Entry 5W1T (X-ray diffraction, 4.50 A resolution (low resolution: residue-level contacts below are approximate; hydrogen-bond / salt-bridge calls are withheld)); this record covers chains A and F of the 7 polymer chains in the assembly.

# Chain A
Molecule: DNA-directed RNA polymerase subunit alpha
From: Escherichia coli (strain K12)
Notes: EC 2.7.7.6
UniProt: P0A7Z4 (RPOA_ECOLI); numbering as in UniProt (aligned over 1-329)
Sequence (329 residues; each row starts with the number of its first residue):
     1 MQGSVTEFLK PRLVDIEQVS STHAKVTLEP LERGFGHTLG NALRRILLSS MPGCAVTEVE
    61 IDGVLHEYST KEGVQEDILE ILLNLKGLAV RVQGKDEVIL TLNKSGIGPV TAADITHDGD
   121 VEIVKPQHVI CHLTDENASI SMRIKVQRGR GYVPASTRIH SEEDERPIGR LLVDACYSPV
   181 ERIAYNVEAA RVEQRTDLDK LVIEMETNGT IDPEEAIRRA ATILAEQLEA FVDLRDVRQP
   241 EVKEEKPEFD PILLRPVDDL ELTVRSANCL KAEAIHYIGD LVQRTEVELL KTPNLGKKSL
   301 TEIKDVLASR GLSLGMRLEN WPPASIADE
Disordered / not traced: 1-6, 326-329

# Chain F
Molecule: RNA polymerase sigma factor RpoD
From: Escherichia coli (strain K12)
UniProt: P00579 (RPOD_ECOLI); numbering as in UniProt (aligned over 1-613)
Sequence (613 residues; each row starts with the number of its first residue):
     1 MEQNPQSQLK LLVTRGKEQG YLTYAEVNDH LPEDIVDSDQ IEDIIQMIND MGIQVMEEAP
    61 DADDLMLAEN TADEDAAEAA AQVLSSVESE IGRTTDPVRM YMREMGTVEL LTREGEIDIA
   121 KRIEDGINQV QCSVAEYPEA ITYLLEQYDR VEAEEARLSD LITGFVDPNA EEDLAPTATH
   181 VGSELSQEDL DDDEDEDEED GDDDSADDDN SIDPELAREK FAELRAQYVV TRDTIKAKGR
   241 SHATAQEEIL KLSEVFKQFR LVPKQFDYLV NSMRVMMDRV RTQERLIMKL CVEQCKMPKK
   301 NFITLFTGNE TSDTWFNAAI AMNKPWSEKL HDVSEEVHRA LQKLQQIEEE TGLTIEQVKD
   361 INRRMSIGEA KARRAKKEMV EANLRLVISI AKKYTNRGLQ FLDLIQEGNI GLMKAVDKFE
   421 YRRGYKFSTY ATWWIRQAIT RSIADQARTI RIPVHMIETI NKLNRISRQM LQEMGREPTP
   481 EELAERMLMP EDKIRKVLKI AKEPISMETP IGDDEDSHLG DFIEDTTLEL PLDSATTESL
   541 RAATHDVLAG LTAREAKVLR MRFGIDMNTD YTLEEVGKQF DVTRERIRQI EAKALRKLRH
   601 PSRSEVLRSF LDD
Disordered / not traced: 1-93, 168-212, 237-242, 613

# Chain A / chain F interface
Residue-residue contacts (13):
  Asp250(A) - Pro601(F)
  Asp250(A) - Ser604(F)
  Asp250(A) - Glu605(F)
  Asp250(A) - Arg608(F)
  Pro251(A) - Glu605(F)
  Ile252(A) - Arg608(F)
  Arg310(A) - Arg608(F)
  Arg310(A) - Leu611(F)
  Gly311(A) - Arg599(F)
  Leu312(A) - His600(F)
  Leu312(A) - Arg608(F)
  Ser313(A) - His600(F)
  Met316(A) - His600(F)
Interface residues without a listed pair, chain A (11 interface residues in all): Pro247, Phe249, Val282

# In short
11 residues of chain A and 7 residues of chain F are in contact.
Chain A is DNA-directed RNA polymerase subunit alpha and chain F is RNA polymerase sigma factor RpoD, both
from Escherichia coli (strain K12); the structure, X-ray crystal structure of Escherichia coli RNA polymerase
and DksA complex, was determined by X-ray diffraction together with 5VSW and 5W1S from the same study.
